6RDV - chains P and V of the 20 polymer chains in the assembly; structure by electron microscopy, 3.10 A resolution.

== Chain P ==
Name: Mitochondrial ATP synthase subunit OSCP
From: Polytomella sp. Pringsheim 198.80
UniProtKB: D8V7I1 (D8V7I1_9CHLO); residue numbers follow UniProt; this construct covers 1-229
Amino-acid sequence (229 residues; numbered 1 to 229; the number before each row is that of its first residue):
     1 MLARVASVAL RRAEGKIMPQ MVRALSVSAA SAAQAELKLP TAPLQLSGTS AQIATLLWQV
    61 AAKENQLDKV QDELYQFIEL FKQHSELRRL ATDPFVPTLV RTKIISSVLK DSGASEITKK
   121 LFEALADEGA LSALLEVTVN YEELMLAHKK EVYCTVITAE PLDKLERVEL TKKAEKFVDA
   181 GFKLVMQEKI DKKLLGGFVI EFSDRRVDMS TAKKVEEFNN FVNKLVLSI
Unresolved in the structure: 1-36, 151-229

== Chain V ==
Name: ATP synthase subunit alpha
From: Polytomella sp. Pringsheim 198.80
UniProtKB: A0ZW40 (A0ZW40_9CHLO); residue numbers follow UniProt; this construct covers 1-562
Amino-acid sequence (562 residues; each row starts with the number of its first residue):
     1 MRSPAAFVAR SGLFKASLGQ SNWAQKAEQM MASVTRTFAA DAKALDELRK PKFSSKYLIQ
    61 HVSQKLIPAV KEWEKSYQPP VIHLGRVLSV GDGIARVYGL KSVQAGELVC FDSGVKGMAL
   121 NLQADHVGVV VFGNDSVIHQ GDLVYRTGQI VNVPIGPGTL GRVTDGLGQP IDGKGPLTNV
   181 RSSLVEVKAP GIIARQSVRE PLFTGVKAVD ALVPIGRGQR ELIIGDRQTG KTAVAIDAII
   241 HQKNCNEQVP KAQRVYCVYV AVGQKRSTVA QLVKLFTQTG AMRYTIMVSA TASDAAPLQF
   301 LAPYSGCAMA EYFRDTGKHG LIIYDDLSKQ SVAYRQMSLL LRRPPGREAF PGDVFYLHSR
   361 LLERAAKLSK ELGGGSLTAF PVIETQAGDV SAYIATNVIS ITDGQIFLET ELFYKGIRPA
   421 LNVGLSVSRV GSAAQFPGMK QVAGTLKLEL AQYREVAAFA QFGSDLDAAT QYVLERGARL
   481 TEMLKQKQFA PIPIERQTVA VYAATKGFLD KVRVQDIVAA EEAVISQVNP AVFKILKANG
   541 KITPALDAHL KAELRKVKLP GA
Unresolved in the structure: 1-42
Sequence notes: conflict Arg266 (Lys in A0ZW40)
Metal / ion sites: Mg2+: Thr232 (together with ATP)
Ligand contacts: ATP (adenosine-5'-triphosphate): Asp226, Arg227, Gln228, Thr229, Gly230, Lys231, Thr232, Ala233, Phe413, Arg418, Pro419, Gln486, Lys487, Gln488

== Chain P / chain V interface ==
Residue-residue contacts (50):
  Leu37(P) - Trp73(V)
  Lys38(P) - Trp73(V)
  Leu39(P) - Trp73(V)  hydrophobic
  Thr49(P) - Phe53(V)
  Thr49(P) - Leu58(V)
  Gln52(P) - Ile59(V)
  Ile53(P) - Leu58(V)  hydrophobic
  Ile53(P) - Ile59(V)  hydrophobic
  Ile53(P) - Val62(V)  hydrophobic
  Leu56(P) - Ser63(V)
  Leu56(P) - Ile67(V)  hydrophobic
  Leu57(P) - Leu66(V)  hydrophobic
  Val60(P) - Leu66(V)
  Val60(P) - Ile67(V)  hydrophobic
  Lys63(P) - Trp73(V)
  Glu64(P) - Val70(V)
  Glu64(P) - Lys71(V)
  Ile78(P) - Leu45(V)  hydrophobic
  Phe81(P) - Leu48(V)  hydrophobic
  Lys82(P) - Leu45(V)
  Arg88(P) - Ala44(V)  hydrogen bond (side chain-backbone)
  Arg88(P) - Glu47(V)  salt bridge
  Ala91(P) - Leu48(V)  hydrophobic
  Thr92(P) - Glu47(V)
  Thr92(P) - Leu48(V)
  Glu116(P) - Ala69(V)
  Ile117(P) - Leu66(V)
  Ile117(P) - Ala69(V)  hydrophobic
  Lys120(P) - Lys65(V)
  Lys120(P) - Pro68(V)  hydrogen bond (side chain-backbone)
  Lys120(P) - Ala69(V)
  Leu121(P) - Leu66(V)
  Ala124(P) - His61(V)
  Ala124(P) - Lys65(V)
  Asp127(P) - His61(V)  salt bridge
  Asp127(P) - Lys65(V)  salt bridge
  Glu128(P) - Ser55(V)
  Glu128(P) - Leu58(V)
  Glu128(P) - His61(V)  salt bridge
  Ala130(P) - Phe53(V)  hydrophobic
  Ala130(P) - Leu58(V)  hydrophobic
  Ser132(P) - Leu48(V)
  Ser132(P) - Pro51(V)
  Ser132(P) - Lys52(V)
  Ala133(P) - Pro51(V)  hydrophobic
  Ala133(P) - Phe53(V)  hydrophobic
  Leu135(P) - Leu45(V)  hydrophobic
  Leu135(P) - Leu48(V)
  Glu136(P) - Arg49(V)
  Glu136(P) - Pro51(V)
Other interface residues (no listed pair), chain P (31 interface residues in all): Ser50, Glu123
Other interface residues (no listed pair), chain V (26 interface residues in all): Lys43, Lys50, Lys56, Glu74

== In short ==
31 residues of chain P face 26 of chain V across their interface, with 2 hydrogen bonds and 4 salt bridges.
Among the polar pairs are Arg88(P)-Glu47(V), Asp127(P)-His61(V) and Asp127(P)-Lys65(V). Bound to chain V: ATP.
Here chain P is Mitochondrial ATP synthase subunit OSCP and chain V is ATP synthase subunit alpha, both from
Polytomella sp. Pringsheim 198.80. Entry 6RDV (Cryo-EM structure of Polytomella F-ATP synthase, Rotary
substate 1E, focussed refinement of F1 head and rotor) was determined by electron microscopy together with
6RD4, 6RD5, 6RD6, 6RD7, 6RD8, 6RD9 and 46 further entries from the same study.
